6H67 - chains B and J of the 17 polymer chains in the assembly; structure by electron microscopy, 3.60 A resolution.

== Chain B ==
Protein: DNA-directed RNA polymerase I subunit RPA135
Source organism: Saccharomyces cerevisiae (strain ATCC 204508 / S288c)
Notes: EC 2.7.7.6
UniProt: P22138 (RPA2_YEAST); residue numbers follow UniProt; this construct covers 1-1203
Amino-acid sequence (1203 residues; numbered 1 to 1203; the number before each row is that of its first residue):
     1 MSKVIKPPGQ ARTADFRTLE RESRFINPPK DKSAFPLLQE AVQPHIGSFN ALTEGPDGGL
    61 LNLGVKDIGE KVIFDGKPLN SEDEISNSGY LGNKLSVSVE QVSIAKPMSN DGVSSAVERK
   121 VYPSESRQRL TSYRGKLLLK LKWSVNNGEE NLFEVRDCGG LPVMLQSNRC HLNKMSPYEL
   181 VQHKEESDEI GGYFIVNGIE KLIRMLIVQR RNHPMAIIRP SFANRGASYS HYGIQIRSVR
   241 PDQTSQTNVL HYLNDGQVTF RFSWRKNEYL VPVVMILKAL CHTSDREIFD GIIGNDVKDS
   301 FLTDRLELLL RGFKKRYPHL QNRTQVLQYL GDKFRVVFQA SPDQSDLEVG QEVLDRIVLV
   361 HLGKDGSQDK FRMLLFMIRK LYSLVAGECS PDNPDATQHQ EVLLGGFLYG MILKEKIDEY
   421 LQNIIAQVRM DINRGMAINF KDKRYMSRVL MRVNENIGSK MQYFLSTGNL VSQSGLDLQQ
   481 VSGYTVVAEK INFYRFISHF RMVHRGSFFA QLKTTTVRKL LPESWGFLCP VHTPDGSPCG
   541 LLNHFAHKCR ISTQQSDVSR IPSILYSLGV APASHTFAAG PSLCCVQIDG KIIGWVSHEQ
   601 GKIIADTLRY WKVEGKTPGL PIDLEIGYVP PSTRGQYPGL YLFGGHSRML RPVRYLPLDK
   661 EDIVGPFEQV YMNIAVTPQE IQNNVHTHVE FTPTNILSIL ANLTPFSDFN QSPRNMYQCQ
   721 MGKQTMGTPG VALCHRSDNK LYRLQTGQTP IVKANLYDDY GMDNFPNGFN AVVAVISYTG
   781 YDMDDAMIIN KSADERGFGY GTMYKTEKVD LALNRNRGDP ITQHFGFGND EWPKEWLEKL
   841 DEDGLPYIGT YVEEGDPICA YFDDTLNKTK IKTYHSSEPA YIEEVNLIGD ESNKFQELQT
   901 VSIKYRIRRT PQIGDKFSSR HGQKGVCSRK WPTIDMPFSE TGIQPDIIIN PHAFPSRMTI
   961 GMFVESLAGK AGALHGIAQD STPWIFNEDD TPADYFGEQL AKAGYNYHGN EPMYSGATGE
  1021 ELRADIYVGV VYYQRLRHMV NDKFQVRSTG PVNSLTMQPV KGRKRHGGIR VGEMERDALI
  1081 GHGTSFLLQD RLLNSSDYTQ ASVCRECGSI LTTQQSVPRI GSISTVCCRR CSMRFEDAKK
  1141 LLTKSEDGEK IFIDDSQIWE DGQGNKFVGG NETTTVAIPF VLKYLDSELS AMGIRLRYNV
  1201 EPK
Not modelled in the structure: 1-10, 79-88, 1142-1150
Metal / ion sites: Zn2+: Cys1104, Cys1107, Cys1128, Cys1131
Curated features (UniProtKB/Swiss-Prot):
  - zinc finger: Cys1104 to Cys1131 (C4-type)
  - modified residue: Ser2 (N-acetylserine), Ser81 (Phosphoserine), Ser1156 (Phosphoserine)
  - mutagenesis: Cys1104 (C1104A: No effect; when associated with A-1107; A-1128 and A-1131), Cys1107 (C1107A: Lethal. Abolishes recruitment of RPA1 to Pol I. No effect; when associated with A-1104; A-1128 and A-1131), Cys1127 (C1127R: Responsible of suppression of RPA190-5 and RPA190-1 mutations), Cys1128 (C1128A: No effect; when associated with A-1104; A-1107 and A-1131), Cys1131 (C1131A: No effect; when associated with A-1104; A-1107 and A-1128)

== Chain J ==
Protein: DNA-directed RNA polymerases I, II, and III subunit RPABC5
Source organism: Saccharomyces cerevisiae (strain ATCC 204508 / S288c)
UniProt: P22139 (RPAB5_YEAST); residue numbers follow UniProt; this construct covers 1-70
Amino-acid sequence (70 residues; each row starts with the number of its first residue):
     1 MIVPVRCFSC GKVVGDKWES YLNLLQEDEL DEGTALSRLG LKRYCCRRMI LTHVDLIEKF
    61 LRYNPLEKRD
Not modelled in the structure: 70
Metal / ion sites: Zn2+: Cys7, Cys10, Cys45, Cys46
Curated features (UniProtKB/Swiss-Prot):
  - binding site (Zn(2+)): Cys7, Cys10, Cys45, Cys46
  - cross-link: Lys59 (Glycyl lysine isopeptide (Lys-Gly) (interchain with G-Cter in ubiquitin))

== Interface between chain B and chain J ==
Pairs across the interface (76):
  Phe16(B) - Glu32(J)
  Phe16(B) - Leu51(J)
  Thr18(B) - Glu32(J)
  Leu19(B) - Leu22(J)  hydrophobic
  Leu19(B) - Leu25(J)  hydrophobic
  Leu19(B) - Gln26(J)
  Arg21(B) - His53(J)  hydrogen bond (side chain-backbone)
  Arg21(B) - Val54(J)
  Glu22(B) - Asp55(J)
  Phe25(B) - Asp55(J)
  Phe25(B) - Glu58(J)
  Phe25(B) - Lys59(J)
  Ile26(B) - Glu58(J)
  Tyr178(B) - Arg62(J)
  Val181(B) - Arg62(J)
  Val181(B) - Tyr63(J)
  Gln182(B) - Arg69(J)  hydrogen bond (backbone-side chain)
  Lys184(B) - Arg69(J)
  Glu185(B) - Tyr63(J)  hydrogen bond (backbone-side chain)
  Glu186(B) - Tyr63(J)
  Ser187(B) - Lys59(J)
  Ser187(B) - Tyr63(J)  hydrogen bond (backbone-side chain)
  Thr728(B) - Leu56(J)
  Val731(B) - Lys59(J)
  Val731(B) - Phe60(J)  hydrophobic
  Val731(B) - Tyr63(J)  hydrophobic
  Ala732(B) - Tyr63(J)  hydrophobic
  Leu733(B) - Phe60(J)  hydrophobic
  His735(B) - Tyr63(J)
  Arg743(B) - Phe60(J)
  Gln745(B) - Met1(J)  hydrogen bond
  Thr746(B) - Met1(J)
  Thr746(B) - Ile2(J)
  Thr746(B) - His53(J)
  Gln748(B) - Phe8(J)
  Gln748(B) - Arg48(J)
  Gln748(B) - Thr52(J)  hydrogen bond
  Thr749(B) - Thr52(J)  hydrogen bond (backbone-backbone)
  Thr749(B) - Val54(J)
  Ile751(B) - Thr52(J)
  Asp763(B) - Val54(J)
  Asn764(B) - Leu56(J)
  Asn764(B) - Lys59(J)
  Pro766(B) - Leu56(J)
  Asn770(B) - Arg48(J)
  Asn770(B) - Thr52(J)
  Val772(B) - Ser9(J)
  Val772(B) - Arg48(J)
  Ser792(B) - Phe8(J)
  Ala793(B) - Phe8(J)
  Arg796(B) - Arg6(J)
  Arg796(B) - Cys7(J)  hydrogen bond (side chain-backbone)
  Arg796(B) - Phe8(J)  hydrogen bond (side chain-backbone)
  Arg796(B) - Ser9(J)  hydrogen bond (side chain-backbone)
  Arg796(B) - Cys10(J)  hydrogen bond (side chain-backbone)
  Arg796(B) - Gly11(J)
  Gly797(B) - Phe8(J)
  Phe798(B) - Phe8(J)  hydrophobic
  Thr941(B) - Arg43(J)
  Ile943(B) - Tyr44(J)  hydrophobic
  Ile943(B) - Cys45(J)  hydrophobic
  Gln944(B) - Ser9(J)
  Asp946(B) - Ser9(J)  hydrogen bond
  Asp946(B) - Arg48(J)  salt bridge
  Lys970(B) - Tyr44(J)
  Gly972(B) - Leu51(J)
  Ala973(B) - Tyr44(J)
  Ala973(B) - Arg47(J)  hydrogen bond (backbone-side chain)
  Leu974(B) - Tyr44(J)  hydrophobic
  Leu974(B) - Arg47(J)  hydrogen bond (backbone-side chain)
  Gly976(B) - Glu32(J)
  Gly976(B) - Leu51(J)
  Tyr1005(B) - Tyr44(J)  hydrophobic
  Glu1011(B) - Tyr44(J)  hydrogen bond
  Val1028(B) - Tyr44(J)
  Val1030(B) - Tyr44(J)  hydrophobic
Also at the interface, not in a pair above, chain B (53 interface residues in all): Arg12, Cys734, Gly747, Asn790, His975
Also at the interface, not in a pair above, chain J (33 interface residues in all): Trp18, Gly33, Met49, Pro65

== Overview ==
53 residues of chain B face 33 of chain J across their interface; the contacts include 15 hydrogen bonds and 1
salt bridge. Polar pairs include Asp946(B)-Arg48(J), Arg21(B)-His53(J) and Gln182(B)-Arg69(J). UniProt lists 5
mutagenesis sites on chain B; 4 Zn2+-binding residues on chain J.
Chain B is DNA-directed RNA polymerase I subunit RPA135 and chain J is DNA-directed RNA polymerases I, II, and
III subunit RPABC5, both from Saccharomyces cerevisiae (strain ATCC 204508 / S288c); the structure, Yeast RNA
polymerase I elongation complex stalled by cyclobutane pyrimidine dimer (CPD), was determined by electron
microscopy together with 6H68 from the same study.
